9FO7 - chains E and U of the 4 polymer chains in the assembly; structure by electron microscopy, 2.85 A resolution.

# Chain E (and U)
Molecule: Cyclic di-GMP binding protein BcsE
Organism: Escherichia coli
Notes: engineered mutation(s): N-terminal Strep-tag; chain U of this document is another copy of the same molecule, construct and numbering; everything in this record applies to it too
Chain sequence (536 residues; numbered -12 to 523; the number before each row is that of its first residue; numbers below 1 keep their minus sign (Met-12 is residue -12)):
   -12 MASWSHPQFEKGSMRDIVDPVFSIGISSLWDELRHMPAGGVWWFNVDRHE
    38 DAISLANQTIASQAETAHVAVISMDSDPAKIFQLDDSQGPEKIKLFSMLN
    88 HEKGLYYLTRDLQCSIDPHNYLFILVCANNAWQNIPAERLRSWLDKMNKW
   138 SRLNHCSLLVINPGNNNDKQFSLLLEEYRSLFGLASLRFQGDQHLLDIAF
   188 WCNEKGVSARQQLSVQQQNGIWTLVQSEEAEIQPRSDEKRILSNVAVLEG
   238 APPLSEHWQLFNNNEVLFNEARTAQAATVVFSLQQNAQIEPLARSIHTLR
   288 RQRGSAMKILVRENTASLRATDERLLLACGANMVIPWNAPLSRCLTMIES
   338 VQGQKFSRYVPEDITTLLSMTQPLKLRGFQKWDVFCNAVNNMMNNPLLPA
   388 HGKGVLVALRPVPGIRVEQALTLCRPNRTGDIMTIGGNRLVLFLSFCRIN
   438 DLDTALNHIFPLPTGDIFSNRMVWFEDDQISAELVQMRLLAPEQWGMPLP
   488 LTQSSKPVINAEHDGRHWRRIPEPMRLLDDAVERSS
Disordered / not traced: -12 to 4, 214-221, 488-523 (chain U: -12 to 4, 516-523)
Residues lining bound ligands:
  - c-di-GMP (C2E; 9,9'-[(2R,3R,3aS,5S,7aR,9R,10R,10aS,12S,14aR)-3,5,10,12-tetrahydroxy-5,12-dioxidooctahydro-2H,7H-difuro[3,2-d:3',2'-j][1,3,7,9,2,8]tetraoxadiphosphacyclododecine-2,9-diyl]bis(2-amino-1,9-dihydro-6H-purin-6-one)), molecule 1: Asn273, Ile276, Ser304, Leu305, Arg306, Asp309, Arg364, Asn414, Arg415, Thr416, His445
  - c-di-GMP (C2E), molecule 2: Leu305, Arg306, Ala307, Asn414, Arg415, Asp418, Leu431, Ser432, Phe433, Cys434, Arg435, Asp438, Thr441, Ala442, His445
Reported in the primary citation:
  - binding site for c-di-GMP: Arg306, Arg415

# Chain E / chain U interface
Residue-residue contacts - 93 pairs, chain E then chain U:
  Glu19(E) with Arg197(U), salt bridge
  Arg139(E) with Arg166(U), hydrogen bond (side chain-backbone)
  Asp155(E) with His244(U), salt bridge
  Tyr165(E) with Tyr165(U); Cys189(U), hydrophobic; Asn190(U), hydrogen bond (side chain-backbone); Val194(U), hydrophobic
  Arg166(E) with Arg139(U); Tyr165(U); Leu168(U); Phe169(U); Cys189(U)
  Phe169(E) with Tyr165(U), hydrophobic; Arg166(U)
  Cys189(E) with Tyr165(U), hydrophobic
  Glu191(E) with Glu163(U)
  Lys192(E) with Arg197(U), hydrogen bond (backbone-side chain)
  Val194(E) with Tyr165(U), hydrophobic; Phe187(U), hydrophobic; Val194(U), hydrophobic; Ala196(U); Arg197(U), hydrogen bond (backbone-side chain)
  Ser195(E) with Arg197(U), hydrogen bond
  Ala196(E) with Val194(U); Ala196(U), hydrophobic; Gln220(U)
  Arg197(E) with Gln220(U); Glu225(U), salt bridge
  Ala238(E) with Asn437(U)
  Pro240(E) with Phe462(U)
  Leu241(E) with Asn437(U); Phe462(U); Glu463(U)
  Ser242(E) with His388(U), hydrogen bond
  Glu300(E) with Arg330(U), salt bridge
  Glu310(E) with Arg330(U), salt bridge; Thr333(U)
  Arg311(E) with Glu336(U), salt bridge
  Leu314(E) with Ser337(U)
  Asn319(E) with Ser337(U)
  Met320(E) with Met320(U), hydrophobic
  Pro323(E) with Arg330(U)
  Asn325(E) with Asn325(U); Pro327(U)
  Pro327(E) with Asn325(U)
  Leu328(E) with Asn437(U)
  Ser329(E) with Arg435(U); Asp438(U), hydrogen bond
  Arg330(E) with Glu300(U), salt bridge; Glu310(U), salt bridge; Pro323(U)
  Leu332(E) with Arg435(U); Asn437(U)
  Thr333(E) with Glu310(U); Arg435(U), hydrogen bond
  Met334(E) with Pro323(U), hydrophobic
  Glu336(E) with Arg311(U), salt bridge; Arg435(U), salt bridge
  Ser337(E) with Leu314(U); Asn319(U), hydrogen bond (side chain-backbone); Arg345(U), hydrogen bond (backbone-side chain)
  Gln339(E) with Arg345(U), hydrogen bond (backbone-side chain)
  Gly340(E) with Ser344(U), hydrogen bond (backbone-side chain); Arg345(U)
  Gln341(E) with Lys342(U); Phe343(U); Ser344(U), hydrogen bond (side chain-backbone); Arg345(U), hydrogen bond (side chain-backbone)
  Lys342(E) with Gln341(U); Ser344(U)
  Phe343(E) with Gln341(U)
  Ser344(E) with Gly340(U); Gln341(U), hydrogen bond (backbone-side chain); Lys342(U)
  Arg345(E) with Ser337(U), hydrogen bond (side chain-backbone); Gln339(U), hydrogen bond (side chain-backbone); Gln341(U)
  His388(E) with Ser242(U); His244(U)
  Arg435(E) with Ser329(U); Leu332(U); Thr333(U), hydrogen bond
  Ile436(E) with Leu241(U), hydrophobic
  Asn437(E) with Leu328(U); Ser329(U); Leu332(U)
  Asp438(E) with Ser329(U), hydrogen bond
  Phe462(E) with Pro240(U); Leu241(U)
  Glu463(E) with Pro240(U); Leu241(U); Ser242(U); Glu243(U)
Other interface residues (no listed pair), chain E (60 interface residues in all): Leu162, Leu168, Phe187, Asn190, Gly193, Pro239, Glu243, Leu305, Ala307, Val321, Trp324, Ala326
Other interface residues (no listed pair), chain U (65 interface residues in all): Asn135, Leu162, Ala186, Glu191, Gly193, Ser195, Arg222, Ser223, Lys226, Ala238, Pro239, Ala307, Trp324, Ala326, Met334, Val338, Ile436

# Overview
The interface between chain E and chain U involves 60 residues on one side and 65 on the other; the contacts
include 19 hydrogen bonds and 10 salt bridges. Polar contacts include Glu19(E)-Arg197(U), Asp155(E)-His244(U)
and Arg197(E)-Glu225(U). Bound to chain E: c-di-GMP. The paper reports a binding site for c-di-GMP at
Arg306(E) and Arg415(E).
Chain E and chain U are both Cyclic di-GMP binding protein BcsE (Escherichia coli); the structure, Cryo-EM
structure of the BcsE2F2 regulatory subcomplex from the E. coli Bcs macrocomplex for cellulose secretion ...,
was determined by electron microscopy, deposited together with 9FMV, 9FMZ, 9FNN, 9FP0 and 9FP2.
